Entry 3MM5 (X-ray diffraction, 1.80 A resolution); this record covers chains A and E of the 4 polymer chains in the assembly.

[Chain A]
Molecule: Sulfite reductase, dissimilatory-type subunit alpha
From: Archaeoglobus fulgidus
Notes: EC 1.8.99.3
UniProt: Q59109 (DSRA_ARCFU); residues 0-417 here correspond to UniProt positions 1-418 (UniProt number = residue number + 1)
Sequence (418 residues; row label = number of the first residue in the row; numbering starts at 0):
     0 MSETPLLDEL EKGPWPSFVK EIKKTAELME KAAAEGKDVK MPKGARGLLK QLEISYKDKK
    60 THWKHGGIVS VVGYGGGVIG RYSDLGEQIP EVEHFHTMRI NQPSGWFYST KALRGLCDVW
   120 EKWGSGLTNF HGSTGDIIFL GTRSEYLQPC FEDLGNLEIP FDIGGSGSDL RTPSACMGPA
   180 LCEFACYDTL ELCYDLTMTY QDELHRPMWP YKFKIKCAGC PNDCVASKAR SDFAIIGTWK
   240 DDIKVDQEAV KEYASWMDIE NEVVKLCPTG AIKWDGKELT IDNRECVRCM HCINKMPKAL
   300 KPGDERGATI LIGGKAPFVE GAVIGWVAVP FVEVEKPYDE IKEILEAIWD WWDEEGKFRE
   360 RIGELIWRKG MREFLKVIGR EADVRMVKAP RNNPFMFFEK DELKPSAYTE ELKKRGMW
Unresolved in the structure: 0
Bound ions: 4Fe-4S cluster Fe site 1: C175, C181, C219, C223; siroheme Fe near C223 (its only coordinating residue here); 4Fe-4S cluster Fe site 2: C266, C285, C288, C291
Small-molecule neighbours:
  - 4Fe-4S cluster (SF4), molecule 1: C175, M176, G177, C181, F183, A184, A217, G218, C219, N221, D222, C223
  - 4Fe-4S cluster (SF4), molecule 2: I242, C266, P267, T268, A270, I271, I280, C285, V286, R287, C288, M289, H290, C291
  - sulfite ion (SO3): R98, T133, R170, K211, K213
  - siroheme (SRM), molecule 1: I78, R80, T96, R98, G131, S132, T133, G134, D135, I137, G164, Y210, K211, K213, K215, R229, K314, A315, P316, F317, R358, R360
  - siroheme (SRM), molecule 2: W105, C175, M176, C181, E182, F183, N221, D222, C223, V224, A225, N293

[Chain E]
Molecule: Sulfite reductase, dissimilatory-type subunit beta
From: Archaeoglobus fulgidus
Notes: EC 1.8.99.3
UniProt: Q59110 (DSRB_ARCFU); residue numbers follow UniProt; this construct covers 1-366
Sequence (366 residues; numbered 1 to 366; the number before each row is that of its first residue):
     1 MVVEGVKTDF GPPYFRDLLH PVIAKNYGKW KYHEVVKPGV IKRVAESGDV IYVVRFGTPR
    61 LLSIYTVREL CDIADKYSDG YLRWTSRNNV EFFVTDESKI DDLINEVQER VGFPCGGTWD
   121 AVKGEYGLSN IVHTQGWIHC HTPAIDASGI VKAVMDELYE YFTDHKLPAM CRISLACCAN
   181 MCGAVHASDI AIVGIHRTPP IPNDEAIRKT CEIPSTVAAC PTGALKPDMK NKTIKVDVEK
   241 CMYCGNCYTM CPGMPLFDPE NDGAAIMVGG KLSEARRMPE LSKVVVPWVP NEPPRWPTLV
   301 KYVKQILEAW AANANKHERL IEWVDRIGWE RFFELTGLEF TQHLIDDYRI TPYFYSEFRA
   361 STQFKW
Unresolved in the structure: 1-3
Disulfides: C211-C251
Bound ions: 4Fe-4S cluster Fe site 1: C140, C177, C178, C182; siroheme Fe: C182 (together with sulfite ion); 4Fe-4S cluster Fe site 2: C220, C241, C244, C247
Small-molecule neighbours:
  - 4Fe-4S cluster (SF4), molecule 1: T134, Q135, G136, C140, T142, P143, A176, C177, C178, N180, M181, C182
  - 4Fe-4S cluster (SF4), molecule 2: P200, C220, P221, T222, A224, L225, V236, K240, C241, M242, Y243, C244, G245, N246, C247, L256
  - siroheme (SRM), molecule 1: H33, V35, I41, R43, R55, R83, W84, T85, S86, R87, N89, E91, G117, T118, W119, A121, Y126, S129, M170, R172, A187, K271, L272, S273, A275, R276, R319
  - siroheme (SRM), molecule 2: R60, H133, T134, Q135, H139, C140, H141, T142, N180, M181, C182, G183, T249

[How chain A and chain E interact]
Contacting residue pairs (89; chain A residue first):
  R283(A) with R331(E), hydrogen bond (backbone-side chain); E334(E), salt bridge
  E319(A) with R349(E), salt bridge
  M370(A) with I345(E), hydrophobic
  R371(A) with Q342(E)
  A381(A) with T341(E); Q342(E)
  D382(A) with F340(E)
  V383(A) with W329(E), hydrophobic; E330(E); F333(E), hydrophobic; F340(E)
  V386(A) with F340(E), hydrophobic
  K387(A) with W329(E), hydrogen bond (backbone-side chain)
  A388(A) with W329(E)
  P389(A) with K283(E); V284(E); W329(E); L344(E)
  R390(A) with K283(E); V284(E), hydrogen bond (backbone-backbone); H343(E), hydrogen bond (side chain-backbone); L344(E), hydrogen bond (backbone-backbone); I345(E), hydrogen bond (side chain-backbone); D346(E), salt bridge; D347(E), salt bridge
  N391(A) with M267(E); L281(E); S282(E); D346(E)
  N392(A) with M267(E); V284(E); D346(E), hydrogen bond; Y348(E)
  P393(A) with M181(E), hydrophobic; I195(E), hydrophobic; V284(E), hydrophobic
  F394(A) with A179(E), hydrophobic; M242(E); C244(E), hydrophobic; D347(E); Y348(E), hydrophobic
  M395(A) with M242(E); Y243(E); A265(E), hydrophobic; V284(E), hydrophobic; P287(E); H343(E)
  F396(A) with E239(E); K240(E); C241(E); M242(E), hydrophobic; Y243(E); H343(E); D347(E)
  F397(A) with I195(E), hydrophobic; R197(E); Y243(E), hydrogen bond (backbone-side chain); P287(E); W288(E), hydrophobic; H343(E)
  E401(A) with R197(E); H343(E), salt bridge
  L402(A) with R197(E); N261(E)
  K403(A) with E260(E); N261(E), hydrogen bond (backbone-side chain); W288(E)
  S405(A) with D258(E), hydrogen bond; E260(E); N261(E)
  Y407(A) with T198(E); P199(E), hydrogen bond (side chain-backbone); P200(E); I201(E), hydrogen bond (side chain-backbone); P255(E), hydrogen bond (side chain-backbone); L256(E); F257(E); D258(E)
  T408(A) with D258(E); N261(E)
  E410(A) with I201(E)
  L411(A) with P199(E), hydrophobic; I201(E), hydrophobic
  R414(A) with I201(E); P202(E), hydrogen bond (side chain-backbone)
  M416(A) with P200(E); V236(E), hydrophobic; V238(E), hydrophobic
Also at the interface, not in a pair above, chain A (36 interface residues in all): E284, W366, L374, R384, M385, E398, P404
Also at the interface, not in a pair above, chain E (48 interface residues in all): V193, V285

[In short]
36 residues of chain A face 48 of chain E across their interface; the contacts include 14 hydrogen bonds and 5
salt bridges. Among the polar pairs are R283(A)-E334(E), E319(A)-R349(E) and R390(A)-D346(E). Ligands of chain
A: siroheme, 4Fe-4S cluster and sulfite ion.
Chain A is Sulfite reductase, dissimilatory-type subunit alpha and chain E is Sulfite reductase,
dissimilatory-type subunit beta, both from Archaeoglobus fulgidus; the structure, Dissimilatory sulfite
reductase in complex with the substrate sulfite, was determined by X-ray diffraction together with 3MM6, 3MM7,
3MM8, 3MM9, 3MMA and 3MMB from the same study.
